Entry 7K8V (electron microscopy, 3.80 A resolution); this record covers chains M and N of the 7 polymer chains in the assembly.

[Chain M]
Name: C110 Fab Heavy Chain
Organism: Homo sapiens
Notes: antibody fragment or engineered binder
Sequence (240 residues; row label = number of the first residue in the row; a row labelled like 82A-82C holds insertion residues (82A, then the next letters in order)):
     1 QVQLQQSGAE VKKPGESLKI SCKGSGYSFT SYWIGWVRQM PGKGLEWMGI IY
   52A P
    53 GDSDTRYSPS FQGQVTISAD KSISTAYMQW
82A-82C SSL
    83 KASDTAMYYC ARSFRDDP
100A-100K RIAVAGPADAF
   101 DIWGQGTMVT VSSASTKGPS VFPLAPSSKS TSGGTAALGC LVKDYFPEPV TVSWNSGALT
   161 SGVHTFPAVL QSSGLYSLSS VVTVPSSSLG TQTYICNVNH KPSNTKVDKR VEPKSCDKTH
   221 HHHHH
Disordered / not traced: 112-225
Cystine bridges: Cys22-Cys92

[Chain N]
Name: C110 Fab Light Chain
Organism: Homo sapiens
Notes: antibody fragment or engineered binder
Sequence (214 residues; numbered 1 to 214; the number before each row is that of its first residue):
     1 DIQMTQSPST LSASVGDRVT ITCRASQSIS YWLAWYQQKP GKAPKLLIYQ ASSLESGVPS
    61 RFSGSESGTE FTLTISSLQP DDFATYYCQQ YNSYPYTFGQ GTKLEIKRTV AAPSVFIFPP
   121 SDEQLKSGTA SVVCLLNNFY PREAKVQWKV DNALQSGNSQ ESVTEQDSKD STYSLSSTLT
   181 LSKADYEKHK VYACEVTHQG LSSPVTKSFN RGEC
Disordered / not traced: 1, 107-214
Cystine bridges: Cys23-Cys88

[Chain M / chain N interface]
Residue-residue contacts (10):
  Leu45(M) with Pro44(N), hydrophobic; Phe98(N)
  Trp47(M) with Pro95(N), hydrophobic
  Asp98(M) with Tyr49(N)
  Ala100H(M) with Tyr91(N), hydrogen bond (backbone-side chain)
  Ala100J(M) with Tyr36(N)
  Phe100K(M) with Tyr36(N), hydrophobic; Leu46(N)
  Trp103(M) with Ala43(N), hydrophobic; Pro44(N)
Interface residues without a listed pair, chain M (12 interface residues in all): Val37, Lys43, Gly44, Glu46, Tyr91
Interface residues without a listed pair, chain N (10 interface residues in all): Tyr87, Tyr94

[In short]
12 residues of chain M and 10 residues of chain N are in contact; the contacts include 1 hydrogen bond. Its
one hydrogen-bonded contact is Ala100H(M)-Tyr91(N).
Chain M is C110 Fab Heavy Chain and chain N is C110 Fab Light Chain, both from Homo sapiens; the structure,
Structure of the SARS-CoV-2 S 2P trimer in complex with the human neutralizing antibody Fab fragment ..., was
determined by electron microscopy together with 7K8O, 7K8P, 7K8R, 7K8S, 7K8W and 7K8Z from the same study.
